Entry 1O7D (X-ray diffraction, 2.70 A resolution); this record covers chains B and C of the 5 polymer chains in the assembly.

== Chain B ==
Molecule: Lysosomal alpha-mannosidase
Organism: Bos taurus
Notes: EC 3.2.1.24; fragment: alpha-mannosidase b peptide, residues 348-431
UniProtKB: Q29451 (MA2B1_BOVIN); residues 347-430 here correspond to UniProt positions 349-432 (UniProt number = residue number + 2)
Chain sequence (84 residues; row label = number of the first residue in the row):
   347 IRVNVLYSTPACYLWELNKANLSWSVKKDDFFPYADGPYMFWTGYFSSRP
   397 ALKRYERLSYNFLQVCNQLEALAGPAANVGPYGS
Unresolved in the structure: 423-430
Swiss-Prot annotation at these positions:
  - glycosylation: N367 (N-linked (GlcNAc...) asparagine)

== Chain C ==
Molecule: Lysosomal alpha-mannosidase
Organism: Bos taurus
Notes: EC 3.2.1.24; fragment: alpha-mannosidase c peptide, residues 432-590
UniProtKB: Q29451 (MA2B1_BOVIN); the author numbering skips numbers that UniProt does not, so the offset changes along the chain: 431-558 = UniProt 433-560; 563-593 = UniProt 561-591
Chain sequence (159 residues; numbered 431 to 593; 4 numbers in that range are skipped by the numbering (no residue carries them; nothing is unmodelled there); the number before each row is that of its first residue):
   431 GDSAPLNEAMAVLQHHDAVSGTSRQHVANDYARQLSEGWRPCEVLMSNAL
   481 AHLSGLKEDFAFCRKLNISICPLTQTAERFQVIVYNPLGRKVDWMVRLPV
   531 SKHVYLVKDPGGKIVPSDVVTIPSSDSQ
   563 ELLFSALVPAVGFSIYSVSQMPNQRPQKSWS
Unresolved in the structure: 586-593
Swiss-Prot annotation at these positions:
  - binding site (Zn(2+)): H446
  - glycosylation: N497 (N-linked (GlcNAc...) asparagine)
Glycans and other covalent adducts: glycan linked to N497
Bound ions: Zn2+: H446 (together with 2-amino-2-hydroxymethyl-propane-1,3-diol) (shared with 3 residues of chain A)

== Chain B / chain C interface ==
Pairs across the interface (42):
  Y391(B) - S450(C)
  Y391(B) - T452(C)
  S394(B) - S450(C)
  R395(B) - G451(C)  hydrogen bond (side chain-backbone)
  R395(B) - S453(C)  hydrogen bond (side chain-backbone)
  R395(B) - Q455(C)  hydrogen bond
  R395(B) - A458(C)
  L398(B) - A448(C)
  K399(B) - V449(C)  hydrogen bond (side chain-backbone)
  K399(B) - S450(C)  hydrogen bond (side chain-backbone)
  Y401(B) - A462(C)
  Y401(B) - L465(C)
  Y401(B) - S466(C)  hydrogen bond (side chain-backbone)
  Y401(B) - W469(C)
  E402(B) - M440(C)
  E402(B) - Q444(C)
  S405(B) - M440(C)
  S405(B) - L465(C)
  S405(B) - W469(C)  hydrogen bond
  Y406(B) - M440(C)
  F408(B) - L436(C)  hydrophobic
  F408(B) - W469(C)  hydrophobic
  F408(B) - C472(C)  hydrophobic
  F408(B) - M476(C)  hydrophobic
  L409(B) - L436(C)  hydrophobic
  L409(B) - N437(C)
  V411(B) - M476(C)  hydrophobic
  V411(B) - Y515(C)  hydrophobic
  V411(B) - P517(C)  hydrophobic
  C412(B) - S433(C)
  C412(B) - C472(C)  disulfide
  C412(B) - L475(C)  hydrophobic
  Q414(B) - Y515(C)  hydrogen bond
  Q414(B) - P517(C)  hydrogen bond (side chain-backbone)
  L415(B) - M476(C)  hydrophobic
  L415(B) - A479(C)  hydrophobic
  L415(B) - L480(C)  hydrophobic
  L415(B) - Y515(C)  hydrophobic
  E416(B) - S433(C)  hydrogen bond
  E416(B) - L475(C)
  L418(B) - Y515(C)
  L418(B) - V573(C)
Other interface residues (no listed pair), chain B (21 interface residues in all): L404, N407, N413, A419
Other interface residues (no listed pair), chain C (30 interface residues in all): L443, R454, E473, L483, N516
Inter-chain disulfides: C412(B)-C472(C)

== Overview ==
21 residues of chain B face 30 of chain C across their interface; the contacts include 1 disulfide bond and 10
hydrogen bonds. Polar pairs include R395(B)-G451(C), R395(B)-S453(C) and R395(B)-Q455(C). Curated annotation
(UniProt) lists Zn2+-binding residue H446(C) on chain C.
Chain B is Lysosomal alpha-mannosidase and chain C is Lysosomal alpha-mannosidase, both from Bos taurus; the
structure, The structure of the bovine lysosomal a-mannosidase suggests a novel mechanism for low pH
activation, was determined by X-ray diffraction.
